Entry 6R48 (X-ray diffraction, 1.87 A resolution); this record covers chain A.

[Chain A]
Molecule: Light-dependent protochlorophyllide reductase
Organism: Synechocystis sp. PCC 6803 substr. Kazusa
Notes: EC 1.3.1.33
UniProtKB: Q59987 (POR_SYNY3); residues 1-318 here correspond to UniProt positions 5-322 (UniProt number = residue number + 4)
Chain sequence (318 residues; each row starts with the number of its first residue):
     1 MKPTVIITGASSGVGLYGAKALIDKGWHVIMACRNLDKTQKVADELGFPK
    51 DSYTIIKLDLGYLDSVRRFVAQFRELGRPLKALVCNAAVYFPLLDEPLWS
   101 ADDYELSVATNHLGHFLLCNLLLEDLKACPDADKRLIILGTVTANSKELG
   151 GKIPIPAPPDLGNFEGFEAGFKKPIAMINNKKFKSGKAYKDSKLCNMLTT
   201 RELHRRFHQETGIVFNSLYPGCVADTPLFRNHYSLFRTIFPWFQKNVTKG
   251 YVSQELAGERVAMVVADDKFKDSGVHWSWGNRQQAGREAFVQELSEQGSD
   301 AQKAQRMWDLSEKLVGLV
Disordered / not traced: 146-151, 246-250, 280-284, 291-298
Residues lining bound ligands: NADPH (NDP; NADPH dihydro-nicotinamide-adenine-dinucleotide phosphate): Gly-9, Ala-10, Ser-11, Ser-12, Gly-13, Val-14, Gly-15, Arg-34, Asn-35, Lys-38, Leu-58, Asp-59, Leu-60, Gly-61, Asn-86, Ala-87, Ala-88, Val-89, Thr-110, Leu-139, Gly-140, Tyr-189, Lys-193, Tyr-219, Pro-220, Gly-221, Cys-222, Val-223, Ala-224, Thr-226, Pro-227, Leu-228, Phe-229

[Overview]
Ligands of chain A: NADPH.
Chain A is Light-dependent protochlorophyllide reductase (Synechocystis sp. PCC 6803 substr. Kazusa); the
structure, Crystal structure of LPOR (Synechocystis) complexed with NADPH at 1.87A resolution, was determined
by X-ray diffraction together with 6R46, 6RNV and 6RNW from the same study.
